Entry 3CCE (X-ray diffraction, 2.75 A resolution); this record covers chains A and 0 of the 31 polymer chains in the assembly.

Chain A:
Molecule: 50S ribosomal protein L2P
Organism: Haloarcula marismortui
UniProt: P20276 (RL2_HALMA); residues 0-239 here correspond to UniProt positions 1-240 (UniProt number = residue number + 1)
Amino-acid sequence (240 residues; numbered 0 to 239; the number before each row is that of its first residue; numbering starts at 0):
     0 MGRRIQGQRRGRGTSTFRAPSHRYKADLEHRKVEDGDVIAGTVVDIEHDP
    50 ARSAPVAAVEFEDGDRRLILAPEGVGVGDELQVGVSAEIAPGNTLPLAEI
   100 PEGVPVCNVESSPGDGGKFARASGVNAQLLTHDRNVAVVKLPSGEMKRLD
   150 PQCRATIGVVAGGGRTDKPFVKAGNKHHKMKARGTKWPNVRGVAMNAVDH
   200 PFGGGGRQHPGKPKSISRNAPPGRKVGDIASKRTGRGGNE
Unresolved in the structure: 0, 238-239
Metal / ion sites: Mg2+ site 1: Asp26, Leu27 (shared with G1873(0) of chain 0); Mg2+ site 2: Asn188 (shared with A1845(0), U1846(0), G1884(0) of chain 0); Sr2+: Phe201, His208; Mg2+ site 3: Gln207 (shared with U1883(0), U2012(0) of chain 0)

Chain 0:
Molecule: 23S ribosomal RNA
Organism: Haloarcula marismortui
Notes: engineered mutation(s): G2099A, U2535A
Sequence (2923 nucleotides; row label = number of the first residue in the row):
     1 GUUGGCUACUAUGCCAGCUGGUGGAUUGCUCGGCUCAGGCGCUGAUGAAG
    51 GACGUGCCAAGCUGCGAUAAGCUGUGGGGAGCCGCACGGAGGCGAAGAAC
   101 CACAGAUUUCCGAAUGAGAAUCUCUCUAACAAUUGCUUCGCGCAAUGAGG
   151 AACCCCGAGAACUGAAACAUCUCAGUAUCGGGAGGAACAGAAAACGCAAC
   201 GUGAUGUCGUUAGUAACCGCGAGUGAACGCGAUACAGCCCAAACCGAAGC
   251 CCUCACGGGCAAUGUGGUGUCAGGGCUACCUCUCAUCAGCCGACCGUCUU
   301 CACGAAGUCUCUUGGAAUAGAGCGUGAUACAGGGUGACAACCCCGUACUG
   351 AAGACCAGUACGCUGUGCGGUAGUGCCAGAGUAGCGGGGGUUGGAUAUCC
   401 CUCGCGAAUAACGCAGGCAUCGACUGCGAAGGCUAAACACAACCUGAGAC
   451 CGAUAGUGAACAAGUAGUGUGAACGAACGCUGCAAAGUACCCUCAGAAGG
   501 GAGGCGAAAUAGAGCAUGAAAUCAGUUGGCGAUCGAGCGACAGGGCAUAC
   551 AAGGUCCCUUGACGAAUGACCGAGACGCGAGUCUCCAGUAAGACUCACGG
   601 GAAGCCGAUGUUCUGUCGUACGUUUUGAAAAACGAGCCAGGGAGUGUGUC
   651 UGUAUGGCAAGUCUAACCGGAGUAUCCGGGGAGGCACAGGGAAACCGACA
   701 UGGCCGCAGGGCUUUGCCCGAGGGCCGCCGUCUUCAAGGGCGGGGAGCCA
   751 UGUGGACACGACCCGAAUCCGGACGAUCUACGCAUGGACAAGAUGAAGCG
   801 UGCCGAAAGGCACGUGGAAGUCUGUUAGAGUUGGUGUCCUACAAUACCCU
   851 CUCGUGAUCUAUGUGUAGGGGUGAAAGGCCCAUCGAGUCCGGCAACAGCU
   901 GGUUCCAAUCGAAACAUGUCGAAGCAUGACCUCCGCCGAGGUAGUCUGUG
   951 AGGUAGAGCGACCGAUUGGUGUGUCCGCCUCCGAGAGGAGUCGGCACACC
  1001 UGUCAAACUCCAAACUUACAGACGCUGUUUGACGCGGGGAUUCCGGUGCG
  1051 CGGGGUAAGCCUGUGUACCAGGAGGGGAACAACCCAGAGAUAGGUUAAGG
  1101 UCCCCAAGUGUGGAUUAAGUGUAAUCCUCUGAAGGUGGUCUCGAGCCCUA
  1151 GACAGCCGGGAGGUGAGCUUAGAAGCAGCUACCCUCUAAGAAAAGCGUAA
  1201 CAGCUUACCGGCCGAGGUUUGAGGCGCCCAAAAUGAUCGGGACUCAAAUC
  1251 CACCACCGAGACCUGUCCGUACCACUCAUACUGGUAAUCGAGUAGAUUGG
  1301 CGCUCUAAUUGGAUGGAAGCAGGGGCGAGAGCUCCUGUGGACCGAUUAGU
  1351 GACGAAAAUCCUGGCCAUAGUAGCAGCGAUAGUCGGGUGAGAACCCCGAC
  1401 GGCCUAAUGGAUAAGGGUUCCUCAGCACUGCUGAUCAGCUGAGGGUUAGC
  1451 CGGUCCUAAGUCUCACCGCAACUCGACUGAGACGAAAUGGGAAACAGGUU
  1501 AAUAUUCCUGUGCCAUCAUGCAGUGAAAGUUGACGCCCUGGGGUCGAUCA
  1551 CGCCGGGCAUUCGCCCGGUCGAACCGUCCAACUCCGUGGAAGCCGUAAUG
  1601 GCAGGAAGCGGACGAACGGCGGCAUAGGGAAACGUGAUUCAACCUGGGGC
  1651 CCAUGAAAAGACGAGCAUGAUGUCCGUACCGAGAACCGACACAGGUGUCC
  1701 AUGGCGGCGAAAGCCAAGGCCUGUCGGGAGCAACCAACGUUAGGGAAUUC
  1751 GGCAAGUUAGUCCCGUACCUUCGGAAGAAGGGAUGCCUGCUCCGGAACGG
  1801 AGCAGGUCGCAGUGACUCGGAAGCUCGGACUGUCUAGUAACAACAUAGGU
  1851 GACCGCAAAUCCGCAAGGACUCGUACGGUCACUGAAUCCUGCCCAGUGCA
  1901 GGUAUCUGAACACCUCGUACAAGAGGACGAAGGACCUGUCAACGGCGGGG
  1951 GUAACUAUGACCCUCUUAAGGUAGCGUAGUACCUUGCCGCAUCAGUAGCG
  2001 GCUUGCAUGAAUGGAUUAACCAGAGCUUCACUGUCCCAACGUUGGGCCCG
  2051 GUGAACUGUACAUUCCAGUGCGGAGUCUGGAGACACCCAGGGGGAAGCAA
  2101 AGACCCUAUGGAGCUUUACUGCAGGCUGUCGCUGAGACGUGGUCGCCGAU
  2151 GUGCAGCAUAGGUAGGAGUCGUUACAGAGGUACCCGCGCUAGCGGGCCAC
  2201 CCAGACAACAGUGAAAUACUACCCGUCGGUGACUGCGACUCUCACUCCGG
  2251 GAGGAGGACACCGAUAGCCGGGCAGUUUGACUGGGGCGGUACGCGCUCGA
  2301 AAAGAUAUCGAGCGCGCCCUAUGGUCAUCUCAGCCGGGACAGAGACCCGG
  2351 CGAAGAGUGCAAGAGCAAAAGAUGACUUGACAGUGUUCUUCCCAACGAGG
  2401 AACGCUGACGCGAAAGCGUGGUCUAGCGAACCAAUUAGCCUGCUUGAUGC
  2451 GGGCAAUUGAUGACAGAAAAGCUACCCUAGGGAUAACAGAGUCGUCACUC
  2501 GCAAGAGCACAUAUCGACCGAGUGGCUUGCUACCACGAUGUCGGUUCCCU
  2551 CCAUCCUGCCCGUGCAGAAGCGGGCAAGGGUGAGGUUGUUCGCCUAUUAA
  2601 AGGAGGUCGUGAGCUGGGUUUAGACCGUCGUGAGACAGGUCGGCUGCUAU
  2651 CUACUGGGUGUGUAAUGGUGUCUGACAAGAACGACCGUAUAGUACGAGAG
  2701 GAACUACGGUUGGUGGCCACUGGUGUACCGGUUGUUCGAGAGAGCACGUG
  2751 CCGGGUAGCCACGCCACACGGGGUAAGAGCUGAACGCAUCUAAGCUCGAA
  2801 ACCCACUUGGAAAAGAGACACCGCCGAGGUCCCGCGUACAAGACGCGGUC
  2851 GAUAGACUCGGGGUGUGCGCGUCGAGGUAACGAGACGUUAAGCCCACGAG
  2901 CACUAACAGACCAAAGCCAUCAU
Unresolved in the structure: 1-9, 126-127, 715, 971-998, 1560, 1952-1963, 2137-2236, 2339-2343, 2665-2666, 2915-2923
Modified positions: 1MA (6-hydro-1-methyladenosine-5'-monophosphate) at position 628, OMU (o2'-methyluridine 5'-monophosphate) at position 2587, OMG (o2'-methylguanosine-5'-monophosphate) at position 2588, UR3 (3-methyluridine-5'-monophoshate) at position 2619, PSU (pseudouridine-5'-monophosphate) at position 2621
Metal / ion sites: Mg2+ site 1 near G28 (its only coordinating residue here); Na+ site 1: C40, G41; Na+ site 2: A45, U146, G147; Na+ site 3: G56, A59, G61; Sr2+ site 1 near C85 (its only coordinating residue here); Sr2+ site 2: A86, C87 (shared with 1 residue of chain T); Na+ site 4 near U108 (its only coordinating residue here); Mg2+ site 2 near U115 (its only coordinating residue here); Na+ site 5: C141, G142; Sr2+ site 3: G147 (shared with 1 residue of chain M); Mg2+ site 3: C162, U2276; K+ site 1: C162, U163, U172; 73 more Mg2+ sites not listed; 57 more Na+ sites not listed; 57 more Sr2+ sites not listed; 1 more K+ sites not listed

Chain A / chain 0 interface:
Contacting residue pairs (259; chain A residue first):
  Gly1(A) - A886(0)  hydrogen bond to the base
  Gly1(A) - C2114(0)  hydrogen bond to the phosphate
  Gly1(A) - C2273(0)  hydrogen bond to the phosphate
  Arg2(A) - G871(0)  hydrogen bond to the base
  Arg2(A) - U872(0)  hydrogen bond to the base
  Arg2(A) - G873(0)  base contact
  Arg2(A) - G878(0)  hydrogen bond to the base
  Arg2(A) - A886(0)  base contact
  Arg3(A) - G870(0)  salt bridge to the phosphate
  Arg3(A) - G871(0)  salt bridge to the phosphate
  Arg3(A) - C1862(0)  phosphate contact
  Arg3(A) - G1863(0)  salt bridge to the phosphate
  Gly6(A) - C1861(0)  hydrogen bond to the sugar
  Gly6(A) - C1880(0)  phosphate contact
  Gln7(A) - C1861(0)  hydrogen bond to the sugar
  Gln7(A) - C1862(0)  hydrogen bond to the phosphate
  Arg8(A) - G871(0)  salt bridge to the phosphate
  Arg8(A) - U872(0)  hydrogen bond to the base
  Arg8(A) - G873(0)  hydrogen bond to the base
  Arg9(A) - U1860(0)  hydrogen bond to the base
  Arg9(A) - A1869(0)  base contact
  Arg9(A) - C1870(0)  sugar contact
  Arg9(A) - U1879(0)  hydrogen bond to the phosphate
  Arg9(A) - C1880(0)  salt bridge to the phosphate
  Gly10(A) - C1861(0)  hydrogen bond to the sugar
  Gly10(A) - C1862(0)  sugar contact
  Gly10(A) - G1868(0)  hydrogen bond to the base
  Gly10(A) - A1869(0)  sugar contact
  Arg11(A) - U866(0)  hydrogen bond to the phosphate
  Arg11(A) - A867(0)  salt bridge to the phosphate
  Arg11(A) - G871(0)  hydrogen bond to the phosphate
  Arg11(A) - C1862(0)  hydrogen bond to the sugar
  Gly12(A) - A1869(0)  sugar contact
  Thr13(A) - U866(0)  sugar contact
  Thr13(A) - U872(0)  hydrogen bond to the phosphate
  Ser14(A) - G782(0)  hydrogen bond to the sugar
  Ser14(A) - C783(0)  hydrogen bond to the sugar
  Thr15(A) - C781(0)  hydrogen bond to the sugar
  Thr15(A) - G782(0)  hydrogen bond to the sugar
  Thr15(A) - G873(0)  phosphate contact
  Phe16(A) - U872(0)  phosphate contact
  Phe16(A) - C1870(0)  sugar contact
  Arg17(A) - G1460(0)  salt bridge to the phosphate
  Arg17(A) - A1869(0)  phosphate contact
  Arg17(A) - C1870(0)  phosphate contact
  Ala18(A) - C1870(0)  hydrogen bond to the phosphate
  Ala18(A) - U1871(0)  phosphate contact
  Ser20(A) - C1872(0)  hydrogen bond to the phosphate
  His21(A) - C783(0)  hydrogen bond to the phosphate
  His21(A) - A784(0)  salt bridge to the phosphate
  Arg22(A) - A784(0)  salt bridge to the phosphate
  Tyr23(A) - C1872(0)  sugar contact
  Lys24(A) - U1654(0)  sugar contact
  Lys24(A) - C1872(0)  base contact
  Ala25(A) - C1872(0)  base contact
  Asp26(A) - C1872(0)  hydrogen bond to the base
  Asp26(A) - G1873(0)  phosphate contact
  Lys31(A) - G2250(0)  salt bridge to the phosphate
  Glu33(A) - G2250(0)  base contact
  His47(A) - A1653(0)  salt bridge to the phosphate
  His47(A) - U1654(0)  stacking on the base
  Pro49(A) - U1654(0)  phosphate contact
  Ala50(A) - C1872(0)  sugar contact
  Ala50(A) - G1873(0)  sugar contact
  Arg51(A) - G1873(0)  phosphate contact
  Arg51(A) - U1874(0)  salt bridge to the phosphate
  Ser52(A) - C1652(0)  phosphate contact
  Ser52(A) - A1653(0)  hydrogen bond to the phosphate
  Ser110(A) - A1857(0)  hydrogen bond to the phosphate
  Ser111(A) - C2248(0)  hydrogen bond to the sugar
  Pro112(A) - C2248(0)  hydrogen bond to the sugar
  Gly113(A) - G2249(0)  sugar contact
  Asp114(A) - G2249(0)  phosphate contact
  Lys117(A) - A1857(0)  phosphate contact
  Lys117(A) - U1874(0)  hydrogen bond to the sugar
  Phe118(A) - G1855(0)  base contact
  Phe118(A) - U1874(0)  sugar contact
  Ala119(A) - U1874(0)  hydrogen bond to the sugar
  Ala119(A) - A1875(0)  hydrogen bond to the phosphate
  Arg120(A) - G1873(0)  salt bridge to the phosphate
  Arg120(A) - U1874(0)  salt bridge to the phosphate
  Arg120(A) - A1875(0)  hydrogen bond to the phosphate
  Ala121(A) - U1874(0)  phosphate contact
  Ala121(A) - A1875(0)  hydrogen bond to the phosphate
  Ala121(A) - C1876(0)  sugar contact
  Ala121(A) - G1877(0)  sugar contact
  Ser122(A) - C1876(0)  hydrogen bond to the sugar
  Gly123(A) - C1876(0)  hydrogen bond to the base
  Val124(A) - A1875(0)  phosphate contact
  Val124(A) - C1876(0)  phosphate contact
  Leu140(A) - G1855(0)  base contact
  Pro141(A) - G1855(0)  base contact
  Pro141(A) - A1875(0)  sugar contact
  Pro141(A) - C1876(0)  phosphate contact
  Ser142(A) - G1855(0)  hydrogen bond to the base
  Ser142(A) - A1875(0)  hydrogen bond to the sugar
  Glu144(A) - G1855(0)  hydrogen bond to the sugar
  Lys146(A) - G1855(0)  hydrogen bond to the phosphate
  Lys146(A) - C1856(0)  salt bridge to the phosphate
  Asp149(A) - G2254(0)  sugar contact
  Gly162(A) - C1876(0)  base contact
  Gly163(A) - C1876(0)  hydrogen bond to the base
  Arg164(A) - C1652(0)  hydrogen bond to the base
  Arg164(A) - C1876(0)  hydrogen bond to the phosphate
  Arg164(A) - G1877(0)  salt bridge to the phosphate
  Thr165(A) - C1652(0)  base contact
  Thr165(A) - C1876(0)  base contact
  Lys167(A) - C1652(0)  hydrogen bond to the base
  Pro168(A) - G1848(0)  phosphate contact
  Phe169(A) - C1652(0)  stacking on the base
  Phe169(A) - A1847(0)  hydrogen bond to the phosphate
  Phe169(A) - G1848(0)  hydrogen bond to the phosphate
  Val170(A) - A1847(0)  hydrogen bond to the sugar
  Lys171(A) - G820(0)  salt bridge to the phosphate
  Lys171(A) - A1847(0)  sugar contact
  Ala172(A) - G820(0)  hydrogen bond to the base
  Ala172(A) - A857(0)  base contact
  Ala172(A) - U1846(0)  hydrogen bond to the sugar
  Gly173(A) - G820(0)  hydrogen bond to the base
  Gly173(A) - A857(0)  phosphate contact
  Lys175(A) - A1847(0)  salt bridge to the phosphate
  His176(A) - A857(0)  sugar contact
  His177(A) - A857(0)  salt bridge to the phosphate
  His177(A) - A1653(0)  stacking on the base
  Lys178(A) - C1652(0)  hydrogen bond to the base
  Lys178(A) - A1653(0)  sugar contact
  Lys178(A) - G1877(0)  salt bridge to the phosphate
  Lys180(A) - C783(0)  phosphate contact
  Ala181(A) - U1654(0)  phosphate contact
  Arg182(A) - U1871(0)  phosphate contact
  Arg182(A) - G1878(0)  salt bridge to the phosphate
  Gly183(A) - C1870(0)  phosphate contact
  Gly183(A) - U1871(0)  hydrogen bond to the phosphate
  Gly183(A) - U1879(0)  phosphate contact
  Thr184(A) - U1879(0)  hydrogen bond to the phosphate
  Lys185(A) - G873(0)  salt bridge to the phosphate
  Lys185(A) - A874(0)  salt bridge to the phosphate
  Trp186(A) - A857(0)  base contact
  Trp186(A) - U1846(0)  sugar contact
  Trp186(A) - A1847(0)  phosphate contact
  Pro187(A) - A874(0)  sugar contact
  Pro187(A) - A1845(0)  phosphate contact
  Pro187(A) - U1846(0)  phosphate contact
  Asn188(A) - A1845(0)  phosphate contact
  Asn188(A) - U1846(0)  hydrogen bond to the phosphate
  Val189(A) - A874(0)  sugar contact
  Val189(A) - A875(0)  sugar contact
  Val189(A) - C1844(0)  sugar contact
  Val189(A) - A1845(0)  phosphate contact
  Arg190(A) - C1844(0)  salt bridge to the phosphate
  Arg190(A) - A1845(0)  salt bridge to the phosphate
  Arg190(A) - C1882(0)  phosphate contact
  Arg190(A) - U1883(0)  salt bridge to the phosphate
  Arg190(A) - G1884(0)  base contact
  Gly191(A) - C1882(0)  hydrogen bond to the phosphate
  Val192(A) - C1882(0)  hydrogen bond to the phosphate
  Ala193(A) - A875(0)  hydrogen bond to the sugar
  Ala193(A) - C1844(0)  sugar contact
  Met194(A) - A875(0)  base contact
  Asn195(A) - G877(0)  hydrogen bond to the sugar
  Ala196(A) - C2114(0)  phosphate contact
  Ala196(A) - U2115(0)  phosphate contact
  Val197(A) - G877(0)  base contact
  Val197(A) - C2114(0)  phosphate contact
  Asp198(A) - G873(0)  hydrogen bond to the base
  Asp198(A) - A875(0)  base contact
  His199(A) - A1881(0)  salt bridge to the phosphate
  Phe201(A) - A1881(0)  phosphate contact
  Phe201(A) - C1882(0)  phosphate contact
  Gly203(A) - A2633(0)  phosphate contact
  Gly203(A) - G2634(0)  phosphate contact
  Gly204(A) - A2633(0)  hydrogen bond to the phosphate
  Gly204(A) - G2634(0)  hydrogen bond to the phosphate
  Gly205(A) - C2625(0)  phosphate contact
  Gly205(A) - G2634(0)  hydrogen bond to the base
  Arg206(A) - C2626(0)  phosphate contact
  Arg206(A) - C2629(0)  base contact
  Arg206(A) - G2630(0)  hydrogen bond to the base
  Arg206(A) - G2634(0)  base contact
  Gln207(A) - A1843(0)  phosphate contact
  Gln207(A) - C1844(0)  hydrogen bond to the phosphate
  Gln207(A) - U2012(0)  hydrogen bond to the sugar
  Gln207(A) - C2625(0)  hydrogen bond to the phosphate
  His208(A) - G1944(0)  salt bridge to the phosphate
  His208(A) - G2630(0)  base contact
  His208(A) - G2632(0)  phosphate contact
  Pro209(A) - C1943(0)  phosphate contact
  Pro209(A) - G1944(0)  phosphate contact
  Gly210(A) - U2631(0)  hydrogen bond to the sugar
  Gly210(A) - G2632(0)  sugar contact
  Lys211(A) - C1943(0)  sugar contact
  Lys211(A) - U2116(0)  salt bridge to the phosphate
  Pro212(A) - G1898(0)  sugar contact
  Pro212(A) - A1942(0)  base contact
  Pro212(A) - C1943(0)  sugar contact
  Lys213(A) - A1881(0)  sugar contact
  Lys213(A) - C1882(0)  sugar contact
  Lys213(A) - A1942(0)  salt bridge to the phosphate
  Ser214(A) - G1898(0)  hydrogen bond to the sugar
  Ser214(A) - C1899(0)  sugar contact
  Ile215(A) - C1899(0)  phosphate contact
  Ser216(A) - C1899(0)  sugar contact
  Ser216(A) - A1900(0)  phosphate contact
  Arg217(A) - C1853(0)  hydrogen bond to the sugar
  Arg217(A) - A1859(0)  hydrogen bond to the phosphate
  Arg217(A) - U1860(0)  salt bridge to the phosphate
  Arg217(A) - A1900(0)  hydrogen bond to the phosphate
  Asn218(A) - G2124(0)  hydrogen bond to the base
  Asn218(A) - G2125(0)  hydrogen bond to the sugar
  Asn218(A) - C2126(0)  sugar contact
  Pro220(A) - A2123(0)  base contact
  Pro220(A) - G2272(0)  base contact
  Pro221(A) - C1861(0)  phosphate contact
  Pro221(A) - C1862(0)  phosphate contact
  Pro221(A) - G2124(0)  sugar contact
  Gly222(A) - G2272(0)  sugar contact
  Arg223(A) - G2270(0)  hydrogen bond to the phosphate
  Arg223(A) - G2271(0)  salt bridge to the phosphate
  Arg223(A) - G2272(0)  salt bridge to the phosphate
  Lys224(A) - U1860(0)  salt bridge to the phosphate
  Lys224(A) - C1861(0)  salt bridge to the phosphate
  Val225(A) - C1880(0)  sugar contact
  Val225(A) - A1881(0)  phosphate contact
  Gly226(A) - G1851(0)  base contact
  Gly226(A) - C1880(0)  hydrogen bond to the sugar
  Gly226(A) - A1881(0)  sugar contact
  Asp227(A) - G1851(0)  hydrogen bond to the base
  Asp227(A) - A1852(0)  sugar contact
  Ile228(A) - A1852(0)  hydrogen bond to the sugar
  Ile228(A) - C1853(0)  sugar contact
  Ile228(A) - U1860(0)  sugar contact
  Ile228(A) - C1880(0)  sugar contact
  Ala229(A) - C1853(0)  sugar contact
  Ala229(A) - C1899(0)  sugar contact
  Ala229(A) - A1900(0)  sugar contact
  Ser230(A) - A1852(0)  phosphate contact
  Ser230(A) - C1899(0)  hydrogen bond to the sugar
  Ser230(A) - A1900(0)  sugar contact
  Lys231(A) - A1852(0)  phosphate contact
  Lys231(A) - C1853(0)  salt bridge to the phosphate
  Lys231(A) - C1854(0)  salt bridge to the phosphate
  Lys231(A) - A1900(0)  sugar contact
  Lys231(A) - G1938(0)  hydrogen bond to the base
  Arg232(A) - A1852(0)  sugar contact
  Arg232(A) - U1939(0)  sugar contact
  Thr233(A) - G1851(0)  sugar contact
  Thr233(A) - U1939(0)  hydrogen bond to the sugar
  Thr233(A) - C1940(0)  sugar contact
  Thr233(A) - A1942(0)  hydrogen bond to the sugar
  Gly234(A) - G1851(0)  sugar contact
  Gly234(A) - A1941(0)  sugar contact
  Gly234(A) - A1942(0)  hydrogen bond to the phosphate
  Arg235(A) - U1850(0)  salt bridge to the phosphate
  Arg235(A) - G1851(0)  salt bridge to the phosphate
  Arg235(A) - A1941(0)  base contact
  Gly236(A) - U1939(0)  phosphate contact
  Gly236(A) - C1940(0)  phosphate contact
  Gly236(A) - A1941(0)  phosphate contact
  Gly237(A) - U1939(0)  phosphate contact
Also at the interface, not in a pair above, chain A (123 interface residues in all): Ile4, Leu27, Val32, Gly202
Also at the interface, not in a pair above, chain 0 (102 interface residues in all): U858, G865, A876, C879, A1459, C1651, G1655, U2117, G2251, A2255, A2274

Summary:
123 residues of chain A and 102 residues of chain 0 are in contact, with 84 hydrogen bonds, 39 salt bridges
and 3 aromatic stacking contacts. Polar contacts include Gly1(A)-A886(0), Arg2(A)-G871(0) and Arg2(A)-U872(0).
G1873(0), Asp26(A) and Leu27(A) coordinate Mg2+.
Here chain A is 50S ribosomal protein L2P and chain 0 is 23S ribosomal RNA, both from Haloarcula marismortui.
Entry 3CCE (Structure of Anisomycin resistant 50S Ribosomal Subunit: 23S rRNA mutation U2535A) was determined
by X-ray diffraction together with 3CC2, 3CC4, 3CC7, 3CCJ, 3CCL, 3CCM and 6 further entries from the same
study.
